Entry 4AFT (X-ray diffraction, 3.20 A resolution); this record covers chains D and E of the 5 polymer chains in the assembly.

# Chain D (and E)
Molecule: Soluble acetylcholine receptor
Source organism: Aplysia californica
Notes: chain E of this document is another copy of the same molecule, construct and numbering; everything in this record applies to it too
UniProtKB: Q8WSF8 (Q8WSF8_APLCA); residues 1-217 here correspond to UniProt positions 20-236 (UniProt number = residue number + 19)
Chain sequence (217 residues; row label = number of the first residue in the row):
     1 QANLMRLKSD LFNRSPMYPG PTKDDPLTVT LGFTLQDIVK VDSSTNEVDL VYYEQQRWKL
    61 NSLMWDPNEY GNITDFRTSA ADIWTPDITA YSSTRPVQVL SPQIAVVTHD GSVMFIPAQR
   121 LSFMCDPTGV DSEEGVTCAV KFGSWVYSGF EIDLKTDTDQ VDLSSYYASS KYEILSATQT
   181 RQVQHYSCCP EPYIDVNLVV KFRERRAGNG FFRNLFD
Unresolved in the structure: 207-217
Disulfides: Cys125-Cys138, Cys188-Cys189
Construct notes: conflict Val41 (Ala60 in Q8WSF8), Val136 (Ala155 in Q8WSF8)
Ligand contacts:
  - varenicline (QMR), molecule 1: Tyr53, Ile104, Val106, Met114, Ile116
  - varenicline (QMR), molecule 2: Tyr91, Ser144, Trp145, Val146, Tyr186, Cys188, Cys189, Tyr193
From the paper describing this entry:
  - binding site for varenicline: Tyr53, Tyr91, Val106, Met114, Ile116, Trp145, Val146, Tyr186, Cys188, Cys189, Tyr193

# How chain D and chain E interact
Contacting residue pairs (54; chain D residue first):
  Pro16(D) with Met5(E)
  Met17(D) with Met5(E)
  Tyr18(D) with Gln1(E); Met5(E), hydrophobic
  Pro19(D) with Leu4(E); Met5(E)
  Thr22(D) with Leu4(E)
  Asp25(D) with Gln1(E)
  Ser43(D) with Lys171(E), hydrogen bond (backbone-side chain)
  Ser44(D) with Lys171(E)
  Thr45(D) with Val39(E); Lys40(E)
  Asn46(D) with Ser169(E), hydrogen bond (side chain-backbone); Ser170(E); Lys171(E); Arg205(E)
  Glu47(D) with Val39(E); Arg120(E), salt bridge
  Asp87(D) with Pro102(E); Ile104(E)
  Thr89(D) with Leu100(E); Pro102(E)
  Tyr91(D) with Gln36(E), hydrogen bond (backbone-side chain)
  Ser93(D) with Val51(E); Leu100(E)
  Thr94(D) with Arg120(E), hydrogen bond (backbone-side chain)
  Arg95(D) with Gln98(E), hydrogen bond; Leu100(E); Arg120(E)
  Pro96(D) with Gln98(E); Val99(E); Leu100(E)
  Met124(D) with Gln36(E); Asp37(E); Val51(E), hydrophobic; Tyr167(E)
  Cys125(D) with Tyr167(E), hydrogen bond (backbone-side chain)
  Asp126(D) with Tyr167(E), hydrogen bond (backbone-side chain); Ser169(E); Arg205(E), salt bridge
  Trp145(D) with Tyr53(E), hydrophobic; Ser101(E); Pro102(E); Ile116(E), hydrogen bond (side chain-backbone); Ala118(E), hydrophobic
  Val146(D) with Arg77(E), hydrogen bond (backbone-side chain); Ile104(E)
  Tyr147(D) with Arg77(E)
  Ser148(D) with Arg77(E)
  Glu151(D) with Arg77(E), salt bridge
  Tyr186(D) with Tyr53(E)
  Ser187(D) with Asp162(E), hydrogen bond
  Cys188(D) with Gln55(E)
  Tyr193(D) with Arg77(E)
Interface residues without a listed pair, chain D (35 interface residues in all): Gly20, Lys23, Asp24, Thr128, Cys189
Interface residues without a listed pair, chain E (31 interface residues in all): Lys8, Asp49, Gly71, Asp75, Met114

# Overview
The interface between chain D and chain E involves 35 residues on one side and 31 on the other, with 10
hydrogen bonds and 3 salt bridges. Among the polar pairs are Glu47(D)-Arg120(E), Asp126(D)-Arg205(E) and
Glu151(D)-Arg77(E). Ligands of chain D: varenicline. The paper reports a binding site for varenicline at
Tyr53(D), Tyr91(D) and Val106(D) among others.
Chain D and chain E are both Soluble acetylcholine receptor (Aplysia californica); the structure, Aplysia
californica AChBP in complex with Varenicline, was determined by X-ray diffraction (same publication as 4BQT).
